PDB entry 8C1B | electron microscopy, 3.80 A resolution | chains H and X of the 3 polymer chains in the assembly

# Chain H (and X)
Name: Immunoglobulin heavy constant epsilon
Organism: Homo sapiens
Notes: chain X of this document is another copy of the same molecule, construct and numbering; everything in this record applies to it too
Reference sequence: P01854 (IGHE_HUMAN); residues 224-539 here correspond to UniProt positions 108-423 (UniProt number = residue number - 116)
Amino-acid sequence (319 residues; numbered 224 to 542; the number before each row is that of its first residue):
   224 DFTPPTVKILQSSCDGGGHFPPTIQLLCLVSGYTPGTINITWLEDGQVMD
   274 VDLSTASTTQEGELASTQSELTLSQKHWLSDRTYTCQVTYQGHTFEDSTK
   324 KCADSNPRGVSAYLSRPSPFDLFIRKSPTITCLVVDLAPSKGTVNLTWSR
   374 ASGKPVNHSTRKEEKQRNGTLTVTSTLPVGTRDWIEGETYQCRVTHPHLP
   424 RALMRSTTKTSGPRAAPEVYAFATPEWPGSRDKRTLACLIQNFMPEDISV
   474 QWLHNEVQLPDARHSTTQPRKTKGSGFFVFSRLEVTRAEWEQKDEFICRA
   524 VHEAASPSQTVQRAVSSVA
Disulfides: Cys251-Cys309, Cys355-Cys415, Cys461-Cys521
Covalent attachments: glycan linked to Asn391
Construct notes: expression tag (540-542)
Swiss-Prot annotation at these positions:
  - glycosylation (N-linked (GlcNAc...) asparagine): Asn262, Asn368, Asn380, Asn391

# Interface between chain H and chain X
Residue-residue contacts (90; chain H residue first):
  Ile232(H) - Ser236(X)  hydrogen bond (backbone-side chain)
  Leu233(H) - Leu233(X)  hydrophobic
  Leu233(H) - Gln234(X)
  Leu233(H) - Ser235(X)
  Leu233(H) - Ser236(X)
  Gln234(H) - Leu233(X)
  Gln234(H) - Gln234(X)  hydrogen bond (backbone-backbone)
  Gln234(H) - Ser235(X)  hydrogen bond (side chain-backbone)
  Gln234(H) - Ser236(X)  hydrogen bond
  Ser235(H) - Lys231(X)
  Ser235(H) - Leu233(X)
  Ser236(H) - Ile232(X)
  Ser236(H) - Leu233(X)
  Ser236(H) - Gln234(X)  hydrogen bond
  Ser236(H) - Thr322(X)
  Cys237(H) - Thr322(X)  hydrogen bond (backbone-side chain)
  Cys237(H) - Cys325(X)  disulfide
  Asp238(H) - Lys323(X)
  Gly239(H) - Lys323(X)
  Gly240(H) - Lys323(X)
  Gly240(H) - Arg424(X)  hydrogen bond (backbone-side chain)
  Gly241(H) - Lys323(X)
  Gly241(H) - Cys325(X)  hydrogen bond (backbone-side chain)
  Gly241(H) - Ala326(X)  hydrogen bond (backbone-backbone)
  His242(H) - Met427(X)
  His242(H) - Ser429(X)
  Phe243(H) - Cys325(X)  hydrophobic
  Phe243(H) - Ala326(X)
  Leu250(H) - Leu233(X)  hydrophobic
  Val271(H) - Lys494(X)  hydrogen bond (backbone-side chain)
  Asp273(H) - Gly497(X)
  Asp273(H) - Ser498(X)
  Gln298(H) - Ser429(X)
  Thr322(H) - Cys237(X)
  Lys323(H) - Gly239(X)
  Lys323(H) - Gly240(X)
  Lys323(H) - Gly241(X)
  Lys324(H) - Asp327(X)  salt bridge
  Lys324(H) - Ser328(X)
  Cys325(H) - Cys237(X)  disulfide
  Cys325(H) - Phe243(X)  hydrophobic
  Cys325(H) - Asp327(X)
  Ala326(H) - Gly241(X)
  Ala326(H) - Phe243(X)
  Asp327(H) - Lys324(X)  salt bridge
  Asn329(H) - Gly240(X)  hydrogen bond (side chain-backbone)
  Asn329(H) - Gly241(X)
  Arg390(H) - Gly239(X)
  Asn391(H) - Gly239(X)
  Asn391(H) - Gly240(X)
  Glu441(H) - Trp450(X)
  Tyr443(H) - Thr447(X)
  Tyr443(H) - Pro448(X)
  Tyr443(H) - Trp450(X)
  Phe445(H) - Phe445(X)  hydrophobic
  Phe445(H) - Ala446(X)
  Ala446(H) - Phe445(X)
  Thr447(H) - Tyr443(X)
  Thr447(H) - Phe445(X)
  Thr447(H) - Leu462(X)
  Pro448(H) - Tyr443(X)
  Trp450(H) - Glu441(X)
  Trp450(H) - Tyr443(X)  hydrogen bond
  Thr458(H) - Gln464(X)
  Ala460(H) - Phe503(X)  hydrophobic
  Leu462(H) - Thr447(X)
  Gln464(H) - Thr458(X)  hydrogen bond
  Gln464(H) - Arg505(X)  hydrogen bond
  Arg486(H) - Lys496(X)  hydrogen bond (backbone-side chain)
  His487(H) - Lys496(X)
  Ser488(H) - Arg493(X)
  Ser488(H) - Phe501(X)
  Thr489(H) - Arg493(X)  hydrogen bond (backbone-side chain)
  Thr495(H) - Arg505(X)
  Thr495(H) - Glu507(X)
  Lys496(H) - Arg486(X)  hydrogen bond (side chain-backbone)
  Lys496(H) - His487(X)
  Lys496(H) - Arg505(X)
  Lys496(H) - Glu507(X)
  Phe501(H) - Ser488(X)
  Phe501(H) - Arg505(X)
  Phe503(H) - Phe503(X)  hydrophobic
  Arg505(H) - Gln464(X)  hydrogen bond
  Arg505(H) - Thr495(X)
  Arg505(H) - Lys496(X)
  Arg505(H) - Phe501(X)
  Leu506(H) - Lys496(X)
  Glu507(H) - Thr495(X)
  Glu507(H) - Lys496(X)  hydrogen bond (side chain-backbone)
  Arg536(H) - Trp450(X)
Other interface residues (no listed pair), chain H (61 interface residues in all): Gln270, Met272, Asp275, Leu276, Lys299, Leu302, Ser321, Val442, Ser453, Lys456, Asn465, Thr490, Ser504
Other interface residues (no listed pair), chain X (58 interface residues in all): Asp238, Leu250, Ser321, Arg339, Arg428, Gly435, Pro436, Ala460, Asn465, Thr490, Gly499, Ser504, Leu506, Arg536
Inter-chain disulfides: Cys237(H)-Cys325(X), Cys325(H)-Cys237(X)

# Summary
Chain H and chain X form an interface of 61 and 58 residues respectively, with 2 disulfide bonds, 19 hydrogen
bonds and 2 salt bridges. Polar contacts include Lys324(H)-Asp327(X), Ile232(H)-Ser236(X) and
Gln234(H)-Ser235(X).
Both chains are Immunoglobulin heavy constant epsilon (Homo sapiens). Entry 8C1B (Focused map for structure of
IgE bound to the ectodomain of FceRIa) was determined by electron microscopy.
